PDB entry 1O0D | X-ray diffraction, 2.44 A resolution | chains L and H of the 3 polymer chains in the assembly

# Chain L
Name: Thrombin light chain
Source organism: Homo sapiens
Notes: EC 3.4.21.5; fragment: light chain
UniProt: P00734 (THRB_HUMAN); residues 1-14 here correspond to UniProt positions 336-349 (UniProt number = residue number + 335)
Amino-acid sequence (36 residues; each row starts with the number of its first residue; a row labelled like 14A-14M holds insertion residues (14A, then the next letters in order)):
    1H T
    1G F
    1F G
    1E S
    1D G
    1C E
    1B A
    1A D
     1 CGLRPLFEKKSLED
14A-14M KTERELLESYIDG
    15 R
Unresolved in the structure: 1H, 1G
Curated features (UniProtKB/Swiss-Prot):
  - site: Arg15 (Cleavage)

# Chain H
Name: Thrombin heavy chain
Source organism: Homo sapiens
Notes: EC 3.4.21.5; fragment: heavy chain
UniProt: P00734 (THRB_HUMAN); the construct lacks a stretch of the UniProt sequence and is renumbered around it, so the offset changes along the chain: 16-36 = UniProt 364-384; 37-60 = UniProt 386-409; 61-77 = UniProt 419-435; 78-97 = UniProt 437-456; 7 more segments
Amino-acid sequence (259 residues; each row starts with the number of its first residue; note: 3 numbers in that range are skipped by the numbering (no residue carries them; nothing is unmodelled there); a row labelled like 60A-60I holds insertion residues (60A, then the next letters in order)):
    16 IVEGSDAEIGMSPWQVMLFRK
   36A S
    37 PQELLCGASLISDRWVLTAAHCLL
60A-60I YPPWDKNFT
    61 ENDLLVRIGKHSRTRYE
   77A R
    78 NIEKISMLEKIYIHPRYNWR
   97A E
    98 NLDRDIALMKLKKPVAFSDYIHPVCLPDRETA
129A-129C ASL
   130 LQAGYKGRVTGWGNLKET
147A-147G WTANVGK
   150 GQPSVLQVVNLPIVERPVCKDSTRIRITDNMFCAG
  184A Y
   185 KP
186A-186D DEGK
   187 RGDACEGDSGGPFVMKSP
204A-204B FN
   205 NRWYQMGIVSWGE
   219 GCD
  221A R
   222 DGKYGFYTHVFRLKKWIQKVIDQFGE
Unresolved in the structure: 147A-147G, 246-247
Curated features (UniProtKB/Swiss-Prot):
  - region: Ala183 to Val200 (High affinity receptor-binding region which is also known as the TP508 peptide)
  - active site (Charge relay system): His57, Asp102, Ser195
  - glycosylation: Asn60G (N-linked (GlcNAc...) (complex) asparagine)
Cystine bridges: Cys42-Cys58, Cys168-Cys182, Cys191-Cys220
Residues lining bound ligands: 163 ((2-{2-[(5-carbamimidoyl-1-methyl-1H-pyrrol-2-ylmethyl)-carbamoyl]-pyrrol-1-yl}- 1-cyclohexylmethyl-2-oxo-ethylamino)-acetic acid): His57, Tyr60A, Trp60D, Glu97A, Asn98, Leu99, Ile174, Asp189, Ala190, Cys191, Glu192, Ser195, Val213, Ser214, Trp215, Gly216, Glu217, Gly219, Cys220, Gly226

# Interface between chain L and chain H
Pairs across the interface (65):
  Cys1(L) with Pro120(H); Val121(H); Cys122(H), disulfide; Arg206(H), hydrogen bond (backbone-side chain)
  Asp1A(L) with His119(H), hydrogen bond (backbone-side chain); Arg206(H)
  Ala1B(L) with Arg206(H), hydrogen bond (backbone-side chain)
  Glu1C(L) with Pro120(H)
  Ser1E(L) with Leu123(H); Lys235(H), hydrogen bond; Gln239(H)
  Gly2(L) with Pro120(H), hydrogen bond (backbone-backbone); Cys122(H), hydrogen bond (backbone-side chain); Arg206(H); Trp207(H), hydrogen bond (backbone-backbone)
  Leu3(L) with His119(H), hydrogen bond (backbone-side chain); Asn205(H); Arg206(H)
  Arg4(L) with Gly25(H); Met26(H), hydrogen bond (side chain-backbone); Pro28(H); Trp29(H); Trp207(H)
  Pro5(L) with Ser115(H); Asp116(H)
  Leu6(L) with Ile24(H); Gly25(H); Asp116(H)
  Phe7(L) with Ile24(H); Gly25(H); Met26(H)
  Glu8(L) with Lys202(H), salt bridge; Asn205(H); Trp207(H), hydrogen bond
  Lys9(L) with His119(H)
  Asp14(L) with Glu23(H); Met26(H); Arg137(H), salt bridge; Trp207(H)
  Lys14A(L) with Glu23(H), salt bridge
  Thr14B(L) with Arg137(H), hydrogen bond; Asn159(H), hydrogen bond
  Glu14C(L) with Arg137(H); Lys202(H), salt bridge
  Glu14E(L) with Lys135(H), salt bridge; Asn159(H); Tyr184A(H), hydrogen bond; Lys186D(H), salt bridge
  Leu14F(L) with Lys135(H); Asn159(H); Trp207(H), hydrophobic
  Leu14G(L) with Pro204(H), hydrophobic
  Ser14I(L) with Tyr134(H); Lys135(H), hydrogen bond (side chain-backbone)
  Tyr14J(L) with Tyr134(H), hydrogen bond (backbone-side chain); Lys135(H), hydrogen bond (side chain-backbone); Met201(H); Lys202(H), hydrogen bond (side chain-backbone); Pro204(H)
  Ile14K(L) with Tyr134(H)
  Arg15(L) with Gly133(H); Lys135(H); Glu164(H), salt bridge; Lys185(H); Glu186B(H), salt bridge
Also at the interface, not in a pair above, chain L (25 interface residues in all): Gly1D
Also at the interface, not in a pair above, chain H (37 interface residues in all): Phe114, Tyr117, Pro124, Asp125, Leu129C, Gly136
Cross-chain cystine bridges: Cys1(L)-Cys122(H)

# In short
25 residues of chain L and 37 residues of chain H are in contact, with 1 disulfide bond, 17 hydrogen bonds and
8 salt bridges. Polar pairs include Glu8(L)-Lys202(H), Lys14A(L)-Glu23(H) and Glu14E(L)-Lys135(H). Chain H
binds compound 163.
Here chain L is Thrombin light chain and chain H is Thrombin heavy chain, both from Homo sapiens. Entry 1O0D
(Human Thrombin complexed with a d-Phe-Pro-Arg-type Inhibitor and a C-terminal Hirudin derived exo-site
inhibitor) was determined by X-ray diffraction (same publication as 1NZQ).
